PDB entry 4NCZ | X-ray diffraction, 1.89 A resolution | chains B and C of the 3 polymer chains in the assembly

== Chain B (and C) ==
Molecule: Spermidine n1-acetyltransferase
Source organism: Vibrio cholerae
Notes: chain C of this document is another copy of the same molecule, construct and numbering; everything in this record applies to it too
UniProtKB: Q9KL03 (Q9KL03_VIBCH); residues 1-173 here = UniProt positions 1-173
Chain sequence (176 residues; numbered -2 to 173; the number before each row is that of its first residue; numbers below 1 keep their minus sign (Ser-2 is residue -2)):
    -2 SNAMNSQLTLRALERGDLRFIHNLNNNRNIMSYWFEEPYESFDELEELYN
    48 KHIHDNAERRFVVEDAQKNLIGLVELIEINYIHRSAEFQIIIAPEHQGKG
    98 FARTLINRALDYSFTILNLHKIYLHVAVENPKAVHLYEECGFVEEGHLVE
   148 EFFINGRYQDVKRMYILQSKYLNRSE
Unresolved in the structure: -2 to 1, 171-173 (chain C: -2 to 3)
Sequence notes: expression tag (-2 to 0)
Modified residues: Mse1 (selenomethionine); Mse28 (selenomethionine; parent Met); Mse161 (selenomethionine; parent Met)
Swiss-Prot annotation at these positions:
  - active site: Tyr134 (Proton donor)
  - binding site (spermine): Mse28, Glu33, Glu41, His49 to Asp52, Glu84 to Gln86
  - binding site (Mg(2+)): Glu33, Glu75
  - binding site (spermidine): Glu33, Glu41
  - binding site (acetyl-CoA): Ile87 to Ile89, Gln94 to Arg100, Asn127 to Glu136
  - site: Glu84 (Could be important for selectivity toward long polyamines)
What the authors report for this chain:
  - catalytic residues: Tyr134 (citing earlier work)
  - specificity-determining residues: Glu33, Glu75, Glu84 (proposed by the authors, not directly observed)

== How chain B and chain C interact ==
Pairs across the interface (28; chain B residue first):
  Asn26(B) with Ile113(C)
  Ile27(B) with Ile113(C)
  Mse28(B) with Tyr109(C); Leu114(C), hydrophobic
  Glu37(B) with Ala9(C); Arg56(C), salt bridge; Phe58(C); Tyr109(C), hydrogen bond; Leu114(C)
  Ser38(B) with Ala9(C); Leu10(C); Glu11(C)
  Phe39(B) with Glu11(C), hydrogen bond (backbone-side chain)
  Asp40(B) with Glu11(C), hydrogen bond (backbone-side chain); Arg12(C), salt bridge; Tyr46(C), hydrogen bond; Ile50(C)
  Glu41(B) with Ile50(C)
  Glu44(B) with His51(C)
  Leu45(B) with His51(C)
  Phe150(B) with Phe111(C); Thr112(C); Asn115(C); Gln165(C)
  Asn152(B) with Thr112(C), hydrogen bond (backbone-backbone)
  Gly153(B) with Thr112(C), hydrogen bond (backbone-backbone); Leu169(C)
  Tyr155(B) with Asn115(C), hydrogen bond
Also at the interface, not in a pair above, chain B (18 interface residues in all): His19, Pro35, Lys48, Ile151
Also at the interface, not in a pair above, chain C (18 interface residues in all): Asn53

== In short ==
The chain B/chain C interface involves 18 residues from each chain; the contacts include 7 hydrogen bonds and
2 salt bridges. Polar contacts include Glu37(B)-Arg56(C), Asp40(B)-Arg12(C) and Glu37(B)-Tyr109(C). The paper
reports the catalytic residue Tyr134(B); specificity determinants Glu33(B), Glu75(B) and Glu84(B).
Both chains are Spermidine n1-acetyltransferase (Vibrio cholerae). Entry 4NCZ (Spermidine N-acetyltransferase
from Vibrio cholerae in complex with 2-[n-cyclohexylamino]ethane sulfonate) was determined by X-ray
diffraction (same publication as 4R57, 4R87, 4MI4, 4MHD and 4JJX).
